PDB entry 7UUT | X-ray diffraction, 1.89 A resolution | chains A and B of the 4 polymer chains in the assembly

== Chain A ==
Name: Secondary-alcohol dehydrogenase
Organism: Thermoanaerobacter pseudethanolicus
Notes: EC 1.1.1.80
UniProt: P14941 (ADH_THEBR); residue numbers follow UniProt; this construct covers 1-352
Amino-acid sequence (352 residues; numbered 1 to 352; the number before each row is that of its first residue):
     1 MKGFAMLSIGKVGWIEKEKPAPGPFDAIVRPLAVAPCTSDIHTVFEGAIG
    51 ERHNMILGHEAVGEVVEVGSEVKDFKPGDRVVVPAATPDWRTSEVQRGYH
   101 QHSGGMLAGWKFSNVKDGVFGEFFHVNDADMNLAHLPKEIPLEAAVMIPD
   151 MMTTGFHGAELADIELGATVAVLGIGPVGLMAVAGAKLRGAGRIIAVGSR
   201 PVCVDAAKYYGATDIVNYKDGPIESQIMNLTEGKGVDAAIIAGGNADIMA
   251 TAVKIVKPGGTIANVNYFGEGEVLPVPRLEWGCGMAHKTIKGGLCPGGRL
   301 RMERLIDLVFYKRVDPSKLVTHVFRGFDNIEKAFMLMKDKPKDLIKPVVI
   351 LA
Construct notes: engineered mutation A86 (Ile in P14941)
Curated features (UniProtKB/Swiss-Prot):
  - binding site (Zn(2+)): C37, H59, D150
  - binding site (NADP(+)): I175 to V178, G198 to R200, Y218, V265 to Y267, K340
Ion coordination: Zn2+: C37, H59, D150 (together with (2R)-pentan-2-ol); K+ site 1: Y99 (shared with G259(B), H287(B), T289(B) of chain B); K+ site 2: G259, G260, H287, T289 (shared with Y99(B) of chain B)
Residues lining bound ligands:
  - (2R)-pentan-2-ol (2RP): C37, S39, H59, A85, A86, W110, D150, L294, C295
  - NADP (NAP; NADP nicotinamide-adenine-dinucleotide phosphate): C37, T38, S39, H42, D150, M151, T154, G174, I175, G176, P177, V178, G179, V197, S199, R200, I223, A242, G243, G244, N245, D247, I248, V265, N266, Y267, G293, L294, C295, K340

== Chain B ==
Name: Secondary-alcohol dehydrogenase
Organism: Thermoanaerobacter pseudethanolicus
Notes: EC 1.1.1.80
UniProt: P14941 (ADH_THEBR); residues 1-352 here = UniProt positions 1-352
Amino-acid sequence (352 residues; row label = number of the first residue in the row):
     1 MKGFAMLSIGKVGWIEKEKPAPGPFDAIVRPLAVAPCTSDIHTVFEGAIG
    51 ERHNMILGHEAVGEVVEVGSEVKDFKPGDRVVVPAATPDWRTSEVQRGYH
   101 QHSGGMLAGWKFSNVKDGVFGEFFHVNDADMNLAHLPKEIPLEAAVMIPD
   151 MMTTGFHGAELADIELGATVAVLGIGPVGLMAVAGAKLRGAGRIIAVGSR
   201 PVCVDAAKYYGATDIVNYKDGPIESQIMNLTEGKGVDAAIIAGGNADIMA
   251 TAVKIVKPGGTIANVNYFGEGEVLPVPRLEWGCGMAHKTIKGGLCPGGRL
   301 RMERLIDLVFYKRVDPSKLVTHVFRGFDNIEKAFMLMKDKPKDLIKPVVI
   351 LA
Construct notes: engineered mutation A86 (Ile in P14941)
Modified positions: M1 (N-formylmethionine; FME)
Curated features (UniProtKB/Swiss-Prot):
  - binding site (Zn(2+)): C37, H59, D150
  - binding site (NADP(+)): I175 to V178, G198 to R200, Y218, V265 to Y267, K340
Ion coordination: Zn2+: C37, H59, D150 (together with (2R)-pentan-2-ol); K+ site 1: Y99 (shared with G259(A), G260(A), H287(A), T289(A) of chain A); K+ site 2: G259, H287, T289 (shared with Y99(A) of chain A)
Residues lining bound ligands:
  - (2R)-pentan-2-ol (2RP): C37, S39, H59, A85, A86, W110, D150, L294, C295
  - NADP (NAP; NADP nicotinamide-adenine-dinucleotide phosphate): C37, T38, S39, H42, D150, M151, T154, G174, I175, G176, P177, V178, G179, V197, S199, R200, Y218, I223, A242, G243, G244, D247, I248, V265, N266, Y267, G293, L294, C295, K340

== How chain A and chain B interact ==
Contacting residue pairs - 95 pairs, chain A then chain B:
  R97(A) - K257(B)
  R97(A) - P258(B)  hydrogen bond (side chain-backbone)
  Y99(A) - G259(B)
  Y99(A) - H287(B)
  Q101(A) - H287(B)
  H102(A) - P258(B)
  H102(A) - M285(B)  hydrogen bond (side chain-backbone)
  H102(A) - A286(B)  hydrogen bond (side chain-backbone)
  H102(A) - H287(B)  hydrogen bond
  M106(A) - P258(B)  hydrophobic
  M106(A) - E280(B)
  M106(A) - G282(B)
  M106(A) - A286(B)  hydrophobic
  M106(A) - K288(B)
  L107(A) - G282(B)
  L107(A) - M285(B)
  H157(A) - H287(B)  hydrogen bond
  M249(A) - W281(B)  hydrophobic
  K257(A) - R97(B)
  P258(A) - R97(B)  hydrogen bond (backbone-side chain)
  P258(A) - H102(B)
  P258(A) - M106(B)  hydrophobic
  G259(A) - Y99(B)
  N264(A) - G284(B)  hydrogen bond (side chain-backbone)
  N266(A) - C283(B)
  Y267(A) - C283(B)  hydrophobic
  Y267(A) - M285(B)  hydrophobic
  F268(A) - R278(B)  hydrogen bond (backbone-side chain)
  F268(A) - C283(B)  hydrogen bond (backbone-backbone)
  G269(A) - R278(B)  hydrogen bond (backbone-side chain)
  E270(A) - R278(B)
  G271(A) - R278(B)  hydrogen bond (backbone-side chain)
  E272(A) - P277(B)
  E272(A) - R278(B)  hydrogen bond (backbone-backbone)
  V273(A) - P275(B)  hydrophobic
  V273(A) - V276(B)
  L274(A) - L274(B)
  L274(A) - V276(B)  hydrogen bond (backbone-backbone)
  L274(A) - W281(B)  hydrophobic
  P275(A) - V273(B)  hydrophobic
  V276(A) - V273(B)
  V276(A) - L274(B)  hydrogen bond (backbone-backbone)
  V276(A) - V276(B)  hydrophobic
  P277(A) - E272(B)
  R278(A) - F268(B)  hydrogen bond (side chain-backbone)
  R278(A) - G269(B)  hydrogen bond (side chain-backbone)
  R278(A) - E270(B)
  R278(A) - G271(B)  hydrogen bond (side chain-backbone)
  R278(A) - E272(B)  hydrogen bond (backbone-backbone)
  L279(A) - M106(B)
  E280(A) - M106(B)
  W281(A) - L274(B)  hydrophobic
  W281(A) - I290(B)  hydrophobic
  W281(A) - G292(B)
  G282(A) - M106(B)
  G282(A) - L107(B)
  C283(A) - N266(B)
  C283(A) - Y267(B)  hydrophobic
  C283(A) - F268(B)  hydrogen bond (backbone-backbone)
  G284(A) - N264(B)  hydrogen bond (backbone-side chain)
  G284(A) - G292(B)
  G284(A) - G293(B)  hydrogen bond (backbone-backbone)
  M285(A) - H102(B)
  M285(A) - L107(B)
  M285(A) - Y267(B)  hydrophobic
  M285(A) - G292(B)
  M285(A) - G293(B)
  M285(A) - L294(B)  hydrogen bond (backbone-backbone)
  A286(A) - H102(B)  hydrogen bond (backbone-side chain)
  A286(A) - M106(B)  hydrophobic
  A286(A) - G292(B)  hydrogen bond (backbone-backbone)
  H287(A) - Y99(B)
  H287(A) - Q101(B)
  H287(A) - H102(B)  hydrogen bond
  H287(A) - H157(B)  hydrogen bond
  H287(A) - G292(B)  hydrogen bond (backbone-backbone)
  H287(A) - G293(B)
  H287(A) - L294(B)
  T289(A) - T289(B)
  T289(A) - I290(B)
  T289(A) - K291(B)
  I290(A) - W281(B)  hydrophobic
  I290(A) - T289(B)
  I290(A) - I290(B)  hydrogen bond (backbone-backbone)
  K291(A) - T289(B)
  G292(A) - W281(B)
  G292(A) - G284(B)
  G292(A) - M285(B)
  G292(A) - A286(B)  hydrogen bond (backbone-backbone)
  G292(A) - H287(B)  hydrogen bond (backbone-backbone)
  G293(A) - G284(B)  hydrogen bond (backbone-backbone)
  G293(A) - M285(B)
  G293(A) - H287(B)
  L294(A) - M285(B)  hydrogen bond (backbone-backbone)
  L294(A) - H287(B)
Also at the interface, not in a pair above, chain A (43 interface residues in all): A48, D237, K288
Also at the interface, not in a pair above, chain B (42 interface residues in all): D237, M249, L279

== In short ==
43 residues of chain A and 42 residues of chain B are in contact, with 32 hydrogen bonds. Among the polar
pairs are R97(A)-P258(B), H102(A)-M285(B) and H102(A)-A286(B). Ligands of chain A: NADP and (2R)-pentan-2-ol.
Chain B binds NADP and (2R)-pentan-2-ol.
Chain A is Secondary-alcohol dehydrogenase and chain B is Secondary-alcohol dehydrogenase, both from
Thermoanaerobacter pseudethanolicus; the structure, Ternary complex crystal structure of secondary alcohol
dehydrogenases from the Thermoanaerobacter ethanolicus mutants C295A and I86A ..., was determined by X-ray
diffraction, deposited together with 7UX4 and 7UTC.
